9BX3 - chains A and B of the 4 polymer chains in the assembly; structure by electron microscopy, 3.90 A resolution.

# Chain A (and B)
Name: Ribonucleoside-diphosphate reductase subunit alpha
From: Bacillus subtilis
Notes: EC 1.17.4.1; chain B of this document is another copy of the same molecule, construct and numbering; everything in this record applies to it too
Reference sequence: P50620 (RIR1_BACSU); numbering as in UniProt (aligned over 1-700)
Chain sequence (700 residues; each row starts with the number of its first residue):
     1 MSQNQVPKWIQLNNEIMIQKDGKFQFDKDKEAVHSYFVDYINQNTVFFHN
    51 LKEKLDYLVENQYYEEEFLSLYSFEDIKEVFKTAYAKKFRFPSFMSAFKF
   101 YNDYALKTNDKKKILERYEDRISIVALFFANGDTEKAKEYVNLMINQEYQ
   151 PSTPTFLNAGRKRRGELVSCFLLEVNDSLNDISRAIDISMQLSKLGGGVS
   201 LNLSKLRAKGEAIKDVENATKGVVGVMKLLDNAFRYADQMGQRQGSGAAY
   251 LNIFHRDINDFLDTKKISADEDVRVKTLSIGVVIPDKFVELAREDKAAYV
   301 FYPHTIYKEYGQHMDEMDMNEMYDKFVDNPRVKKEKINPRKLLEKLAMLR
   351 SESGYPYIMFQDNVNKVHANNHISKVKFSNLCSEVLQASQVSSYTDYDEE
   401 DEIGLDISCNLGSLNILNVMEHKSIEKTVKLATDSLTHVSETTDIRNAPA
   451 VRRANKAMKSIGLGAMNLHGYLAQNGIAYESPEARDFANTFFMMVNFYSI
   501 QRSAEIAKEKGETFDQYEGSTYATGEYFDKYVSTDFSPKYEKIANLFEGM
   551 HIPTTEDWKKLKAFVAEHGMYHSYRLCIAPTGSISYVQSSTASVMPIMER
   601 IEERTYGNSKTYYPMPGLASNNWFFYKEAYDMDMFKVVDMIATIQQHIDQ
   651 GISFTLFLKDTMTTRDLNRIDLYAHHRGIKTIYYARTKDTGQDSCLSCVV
Not modelled in the structure: 1-5, 689-700
Curated features (UniProtKB/Swiss-Prot):
  - active site: N380 (Proton acceptor), C382 (Cysteine radical intermediate), E384 (Proton acceptor)
  - binding site (substrate): T153, S169, C170, G198, N380 to E384, P580 to I584
  - site: C170 (Important for hydrogen atom transfer), D177 (Allosteric effector binding), R207 (Allosteric effector binding), C409 (Important for hydrogen atom transfer), Y683 (Important for electron transfer), Y684 (Important for electron transfer), C695 (Interacts with thioredoxin/glutaredoxin), C698 (Interacts with thioredoxin/glutaredoxin)
Small-molecule neighbours:
  - ATP (adenosine-5'-triphosphate): K30, V33, H34, F37, V38, N42, F89, R90, F91, R117
  - dTTP (TTP), molecule 1: D177, S178, L179, I182, L206, R207, A212, I213, K214, A219, T220, K221, H304
  - dTTP (TTP), molecule 2: K194, Y236, A237, D238
Reported in the primary citation:
  - catalytic residues: C382 (citing earlier work)

# How chain A and chain B interact
Residue-residue contacts (61):
  L179(A) with M190(B); Q191(B); K194(B)
  N180(A) with Q191(B), hydrogen bond; N447(B), hydrogen bond
  I182(A) with Y236(B)
  S183(A) with D187(B), hydrogen bond; M190(B)
  R184(A) with R184(B); Y397(B)
  D187(A) with S183(B), hydrogen bond
  M190(A) with L179(B); S183(B)
  Q191(A) with L179(B); N180(B), hydrogen bond
  K194(A) with L179(B)
  I213(A) with M240(B)
  D215(A) with R163(B)
  V216(A) with M240(B), hydrophobic
  A219(A) with M240(B), hydrophobic
  K221(A) with R235(B); Y236(B), hydrogen bond (side chain-backbone); D238(B), salt bridge
  G225(A) with Y236(B)
  V226(A) with Y236(B)
  K228(A) with N232(B)
  L229(A) with N232(B); A233(B), hydrophobic; Y236(B), hydrophobic
  N232(A) with K228(B); L229(B); N232(B), hydrogen bond
  A233(A) with L229(B), hydrophobic
  R235(A) with K221(B), hydrogen bond (backbone-side chain)
  Y236(A) with L179(B), hydrophobic; I182(B); K221(B), hydrogen bond (backbone-side chain); G225(B); V226(B); L229(B), hydrophobic
  D238(A) with K221(B), salt bridge
  M240(A) with E217(B); N218(B); A219(B), hydrophobic
  D396(A) with R446(B); N447(B), hydrogen bond
  Y397(A) with R184(B); D401(B), hydrogen bond; I403(B); R446(B); N447(B), hydrogen bond (backbone-side chain); P449(B), hydrophobic
  D398(A) with R452(B), salt bridge
  D401(A) with Y397(B), hydrogen bond
  I403(A) with Y397(B)
  R446(A) with D396(B); Y397(B), hydrogen bond (backbone-backbone)
  N447(A) with N180(B); D396(B), hydrogen bond; Y397(B), hydrogen bond (side chain-backbone)
  P449(A) with Y397(B), hydrophobic
Interface residues without a listed pair, chain A (36 interface residues in all): I186, N218, A237, D272
Interface residues without a listed pair, chain B (34 interface residues in all): Q242, K276

# In short
36 residues of chain A face 34 of chain B across their interface, with 16 hydrogen bonds and 3 salt bridges.
Polar pairs include K221(A)-D238(B), D398(A)-R452(B) and N180(A)-Q191(B). Chain A binds dTTP and ATP. UniProt
lists 3 active-site residues and 14 substrate-binding residues on chain A. From the paper: the catalytic
residue C382(A).
Both chains are Ribonucleoside-diphosphate reductase subunit alpha (Bacillus subtilis). Entry 9BX3 (Class 5
model for preturnover condition of Bacillus subtilis ribonucleotide reductase complex) was determined by
electron microscopy, deposited together with 9BW3, 9BWX, 9BX2, 9BX6, 9BX8, 9BX9 and 39 further entries.
